PDB entry 3FOE | X-ray diffraction, 4.00 A resolution (low resolution: residue-level contacts below are approximate; hydrogen-bond / salt-bridge calls are withheld) | chains C and F of the 8 polymer chains in the assembly

== Chain C ==
Name: DNA topoisomerase 4 subunit B
Organism: Streptococcus pneumoniae
Notes: EC 5.99.1.-
Reference sequence: Q59961 (PARE_STRPN); numbering as in UniProt (aligned over 404-647)
Sequence (268 residues; each row starts with the number of its first residue):
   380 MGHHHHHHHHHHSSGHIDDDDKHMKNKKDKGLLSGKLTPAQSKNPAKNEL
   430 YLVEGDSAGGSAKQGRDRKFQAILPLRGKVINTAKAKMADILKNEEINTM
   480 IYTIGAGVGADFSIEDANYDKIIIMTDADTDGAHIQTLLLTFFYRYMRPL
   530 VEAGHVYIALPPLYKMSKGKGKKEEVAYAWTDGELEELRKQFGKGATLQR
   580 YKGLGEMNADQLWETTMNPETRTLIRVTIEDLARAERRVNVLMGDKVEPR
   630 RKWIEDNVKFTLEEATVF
Unresolved in the structure: 380-416, 450-451, 457-458, 489-499, 554-555, 568-572, 587-588, 637-647
Sequence notes: initiating methionine (380); expression tag (381-403)
Swiss-Prot annotation at these positions:
  - binding site (Mg(2+)): Glu433, Asp506, Asp508
  - site (Interaction with DNA): Lys458, Asn461, His513, Arg629

== Chain F ==
Molecule: 19-nt DNA strand
Sequence (19 nucleotides; each row starts with the number of its first residue):
     1 AGTCATTCATGACCTTGGT

== Chain C / chain F interface ==
Residue-residue contacts - 8 pairs, chain C then chain F:
  Val459(C) - DT7(F)
  Ile460(C) - DT6(F)
  Ile460(C) - DT7(F)
  Asn461(C) - DT7(F)
  Asn461(C) - DC8(F)
  Asn473(C) - DT6(F)
  His513(C) - DC8(F)
  Val626(C) - DT10(F)

== In short ==
Chain C and chain F form an interface of 6 and 4 residues respectively. Curated annotation (UniProt) lists 3
Mg2+-binding residues on chain C.
Here chain C is DNA topoisomerase 4 subunit B (Streptococcus pneumoniae) and chain F is a 19-nt DNA strand.
Entry 3FOE (Structural insight into the quinolone-DNA cleavage complex of type IIA topoisomerases) was
determined by X-ray diffraction together with 3FOF from the same study.
